5ZE2 - chains N and M of the 6 polymer chains in the assembly; structure by X-ray diffraction, 3.30 A resolution.

== Chain N ==
Molecule: HMGB1 A-B box
Organism: Mus musculus
UniProtKB: P63158 (HMGB1_MOUSE); numbering as in UniProt (aligned over 1-163)
Sequence (163 residues; each row starts with the number of its first residue):
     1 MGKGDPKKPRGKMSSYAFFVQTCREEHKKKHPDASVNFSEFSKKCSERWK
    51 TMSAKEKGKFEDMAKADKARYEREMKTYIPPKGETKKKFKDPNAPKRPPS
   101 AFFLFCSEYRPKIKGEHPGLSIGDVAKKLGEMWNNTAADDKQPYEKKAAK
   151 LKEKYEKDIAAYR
Disordered / not traced: 1-10, 51-53, 77-96, 117-121, 137-138, 158-163
UniProt features mapped onto this chain:
  - DNA-binding region: Pro-9 to Ile-79 (HMG box 1), Pro-95 to Arg-163 (HMG box 2)
  - region: Lys-3 to Ser-15 (LPS binding (delipidated)), His-27 to Lys-43 (NLS 1), Pro-80 to Lys-96 (LPS binding (Lipid A)), Phe-89 to Glu-108 (Cytokine-stimulating activity)
  - motif: His-27 to Lys-43 (Nuclear localization signal (NLS) 1)
  - binding site (heparin): Met-1 to Arg-10
  - site (Cleavage): Arg-10, Gly-11, Asp-67, Lys-68
  - modified residue: Lys-3 (N6-acetyllysine), Lys-7 (N6-acetyllysine), Lys-8 (N6-acetyllysine), Lys-12 (N6-acetyllysine), Cys-23 (Cysteine sulfonic acid (-SO3H)), Lys-28 (N6-acetyllysine), Lys-29 (N6-acetyllysine), Lys-30 (N6-acetyllysine), Ser-35 (Phosphoserine), Lys-43 (N6-acetyllysine), Cys-45 (Cysteine sulfonic acid (-SO3H)), Lys-90 (N6-acetyllysine), Ser-100 (Phosphoserine), Cys-106 (Cysteine sulfonic acid (-SO3H)), Lys-127 (N6-acetyllysine), Lys-128 (N6-acetyllysine), Lys-141 (N6-acetyllysine)
  - cross-link (Isoglutamyl lysine isopeptide (Lys-Gln)): Lys-28 (interchain with Q-?), Lys-43 (interchain with Q-?), Lys-44 (interchain with Q-?), Lys-68 (interchain with Q-?)

== Chain M ==
Molecule: 40-nt DNA strand
Sequence (40 nucleotides; row label = number of the first residue in the row):
    17 CACAGTGATGCAAATCAAGTGTGAAGCCAGACAAAAACCC
Bound ions: K+: DC19 (shared with 2 residues of chain C)

== Chain N / chain M interface ==
Pairs across the interface (16):
  Ser-14(N) / DA49(M)  phosphate contact
  Tyr-16(N) / DC48(M)  sugar contact
  Tyr-16(N) / DA49(M)  sugar contact
  Phe-38(N) / DA45(M)  stacking on the base
  Phe-38(N) / DG46(M)  base contact
  Ser-39(N) / DG46(M)  sugar contact
  Ser-42(N) / DG46(M)  hydrogen bond to the sugar
  Ser-42(N) / DA47(M)  sugar contact
  Lys-43(N) / DA47(M)  phosphate contact
  Ser-46(N) / DA47(M)  phosphate contact
  Ser-46(N) / DC48(M)  phosphate contact
  Trp-49(N) / DA49(M)  hydrogen bond to the phosphate
  Phe-103(N) / DA33(M)  base contact
  Phe-103(N) / DA34(M)  sugar contact
  Ile-122(N) / DG35(M)  base contact
  Ile-122(N) / DT36(M)  sugar contact
Interface residues without a listed pair, chain N (12 interface residues in all): Ser-15, Ala-126
Interface residues without a listed pair, chain M (10 interface residues in all): DA50

== Summary ==
The interface between chain N and chain M involves 12 residues on one side and 10 on the other; the contacts
include 2 hydrogen bonds and 1 aromatic stacking contact. Among the polar pairs are Ser-42(N)/DG46(M) and
Trp-49(N)/DA49(M).
Chain N is HMGB1 A-B box (Mus musculus) and chain M is a 40-nt DNA strand; the structure, Hairpin Complex,
RAG1/2-hairpin 12RSS/23RSS complex in 5mM Mn2+ for 2 min at 4'C, was determined by X-ray diffraction (same
publication as 5ZDZ, 5ZE0, 5ZE1, 6CG0, 6CIJ, 6CIK, 6CIL and 6CIM).
